Entry 6ZG3 (X-ray diffraction, 2.80 A resolution); this record covers chains A and H of the 5 polymer chains in the assembly.

== Chain A ==
Molecule: Energy-coupling factor transporter ATP-binding protein EcfA1
Source organism: Lactobacillus delbrueckii subsp. bulgaricus ATCC 11842
Notes: EC 7.-.-.-
UniProt: Q1GBJ0 (ECFA1_LACDA); residue numbers follow UniProt; this construct covers 2-282
Amino-acid sequence (300 residues; each row starts with the number of its first residue; numbers below 1 keep their minus sign (Met-17 is residue -17)):
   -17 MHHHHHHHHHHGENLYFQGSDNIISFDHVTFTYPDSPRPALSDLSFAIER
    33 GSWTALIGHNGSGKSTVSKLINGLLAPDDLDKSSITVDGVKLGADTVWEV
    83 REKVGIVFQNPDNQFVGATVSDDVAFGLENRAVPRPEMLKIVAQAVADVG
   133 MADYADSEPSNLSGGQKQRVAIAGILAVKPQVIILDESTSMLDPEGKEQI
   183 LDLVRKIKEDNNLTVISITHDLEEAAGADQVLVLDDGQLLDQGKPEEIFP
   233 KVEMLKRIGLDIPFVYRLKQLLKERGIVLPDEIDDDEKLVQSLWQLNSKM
Disordered / not traced: -17 to 0, 281-282
Sequence notes: initiating methionine (-17); expression tag (-16 to 1)
UniProt features mapped onto this chain:
  - binding site (ATP): Gly40 to Ser47
Reported in the primary citation:
  - catalytic residues: Glu169 (citing earlier work)

== Chain H ==
Molecule: Conserved hypothetical membrane protein
Source organism: Lactobacillus delbrueckii subsp. bulgaricus ATCC 11842
UniProt: Q1GBG0 (Q1GBG0_LACDA); residue numbers follow UniProt; this construct covers 1-207
Amino-acid sequence (215 residues; row label = number of the first residue in the row):
     1 MYDSEARQKTLNLTVSAVFVAILLLEAFIPNVGYITILPGLPAITTIPLT
    51 VAVFASLRGPKAGAAFGLVWGLTSLLRAYVAPNGLVTILLFQNPLIALLP
   101 RLAAGWAAGLAGQLADKWEKESRKPLAYALSGLLASAVNTLIVILLSDLV
   151 YFIHPQKLALALGAKSGQSLLVILFTALAVNGILEAVFSGLITPLITAPL
   201 KKRLKRRWSHPQFEK
Disordered / not traced: 208-215
Sequence notes: expression tag (208-215)
Reported in the primary citation:
  - binding site for citric acid: Arg101

== Interface between chain A and chain H ==
Pairs across the interface (11):
  Tyr15(A) with Arg206(H)
  Asp17(A) with Lys205(H); Arg206(H)
  Gly55(A) with Tyr2(H)
  Leu56(A) with Arg7(H)
  Ala58(A) with Met1(H), hydrophobic
  Leu62(A) with Tyr2(H)
  Leu74(A) with Tyr2(H)
  Gly75(A) with Tyr2(H)
  Val79(A) with Tyr2(H), hydrophobic
  Trp80(A) with Asp3(H), hydrogen bond
Also at the interface, not in a pair above, chain A (12 interface residues in all): Ala76, Arg83
Also at the interface, not in a pair above, chain H (7 interface residues in all): Ala6

== Overview ==
12 residues of chain A and 7 residues of chain H are in contact, with 1 hydrogen bond. The hydrogen-bonded
pair is Trp80(A)-Asp3(H). Curated annotation (UniProt) lists 8 ATP-binding residues on chain A. The paper
reports the catalytic residue Glu169(A); a binding site for citric acid at Arg101(H).
Chain A is Energy-coupling factor transporter ATP-binding protein EcfA1 and chain H is Conserved hypothetical
membrane protein, both from Lactobacillus delbrueckii subsp. bulgaricus ATCC 11842; the structure, the
structure of ECF PanT transporter in a complex with a nanobody, was determined by X-ray diffraction.
